2BVQ - chains A and B of the 3 polymer chains in the assembly; structure by X-ray diffraction, 2.00 A resolution.

[Chain A]
Molecule: HLA class I histocompatibility antigen, B-57 alpha chain
Organism: Homo sapiens
Reference sequence: P18465 (1B57_HUMAN); residues 1-276 here correspond to UniProt positions 25-300 (UniProt number = residue number + 24)
Chain sequence (276 residues; each row starts with the number of its first residue):
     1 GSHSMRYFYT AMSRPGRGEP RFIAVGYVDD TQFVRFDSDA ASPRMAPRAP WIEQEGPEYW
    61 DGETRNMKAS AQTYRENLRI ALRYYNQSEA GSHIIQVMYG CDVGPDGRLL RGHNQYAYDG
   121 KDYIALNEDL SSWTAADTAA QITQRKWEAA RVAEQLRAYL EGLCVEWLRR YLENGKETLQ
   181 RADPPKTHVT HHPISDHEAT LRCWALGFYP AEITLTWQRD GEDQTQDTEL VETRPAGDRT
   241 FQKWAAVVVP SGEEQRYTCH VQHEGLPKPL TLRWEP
Not modelled in the structure: 276
Differences from the reference sequence: conflict N114 (Asp138 in P18465), Y116 (Ser140 in P18465)
Disulfide bonds: C101-C164, C203-C259

[Chain B]
Molecule: Beta-2-microglobulin
Organism: Homo sapiens
Reference sequence: P61769 (B2MG_HUMAN); residues 1-99 here correspond to UniProt positions 21-119 (UniProt number = residue number + 20)
Chain sequence (100 residues; numbered 0 to 99; the number before each row is that of its first residue; numbering starts at 0):
     0 MIQRTPKIQV YSRHPAENGK SNFLNCYVSG FHPSDIEVDL LKNGERIEKV EHSDLSFSKD
    60 WSFYLLYYTE FTPTEKDEYA CRVNHVTLSQ PKIVKWDRDM
Not modelled in the structure: 0
Disulfide bonds: C25-C80
Swiss-Prot annotation at these positions:
  - modified residue: Q2 (Pyrrolidone carboxylic acid)
  - glycosylation: I1 (N-linked (Glc) (glycation) isoleucine), K19 (N-linked (Glc) (glycation) lysine), K41 (N-linked (Glc) (glycation) lysine), K48 (N-linked (Glc) (glycation) lysine), K58 (N-linked (Glc) (glycation) lysine), K91 (N-linked (Glc) (glycation) lysine), K94 (N-linked (Glc) (glycation) lysine)

[Interface between chain A and chain B]
Contacting residue pairs (51; chain A residue first):
  F8(A) - F56(B)  hydrophobic
  Y9(A) - F56(B)
  T10(A) - F56(B)
  T10(A) - F62(B)
  M12(A) - S33(B)  hydrogen bond
  R17(A) - D34(B)  salt bridge
  I23(A) - L54(B)
  Y27(A) - S55(B)  hydrogen bond
  Y27(A) - Y63(B)
  Q32(A) - D53(B)
  R35(A) - D53(B)  salt bridge
  R48(A) - D53(B)  salt bridge
  I94(A) - H31(B)
  I94(A) - P32(B)  hydrophobic
  I94(A) - S33(B)
  Q96(A) - H31(B)  hydrogen bond
  Q96(A) - F56(B)
  Q96(A) - W60(B)
  Q96(A) - F62(B)
  V97(A) - F56(B)
  Q115(A) - W60(B)
  Y116(A) - W60(B)
  A117(A) - W60(B)  hydrophobic
  D119(A) - H31(B)
  G120(A) - R3(B)  hydrogen bond (backbone-side chain)
  G120(A) - H31(B)
  G120(A) - W60(B)
  D122(A) - W60(B)  hydrogen bond
  R202(A) - D98(B)
  R202(A) - M99(B)
  W204(A) - D98(B)
  W204(A) - M99(B)
  V231(A) - Q8(B)
  E232(A) - K6(B)
  E232(A) - Q8(B)  hydrogen bond (backbone-side chain)
  E232(A) - Y26(B)  hydrogen bond
  E232(A) - S28(B)  hydrogen bond
  R234(A) - Q8(B)  hydrogen bond
  R234(A) - Y10(B)
  R234(A) - M99(B)  hydrogen bond (side chain-backbone)
  P235(A) - Y10(B)  hydrogen bond (backbone-side chain)
  P235(A) - N24(B)
  P235(A) - Y26(B)
  P235(A) - L65(B)  hydrophobic
  A236(A) - R12(B)  hydrogen bond (backbone-side chain)
  A236(A) - N24(B)  hydrogen bond (backbone-side chain)
  G237(A) - R12(B)
  Q242(A) - Y10(B)
  Q242(A) - S11(B)  hydrogen bond (side chain-backbone)
  Q242(A) - R12(B)  hydrogen bond (side chain-backbone)
  W244(A) - M99(B)  hydrogen bond (side chain-backbone)
Also at the interface, not in a pair above, chain A (35 interface residues in all): V25, M98, K121, H192, T233, D238
Also at the interface, not in a pair above, chain B (25 interface residues in all): H13, D59

[In short]
Chain A and chain B form an interface of 35 and 25 residues respectively; the contacts include 16 hydrogen
bonds and 3 salt bridges. Polar pairs include R17(A)-D34(B), R35(A)-D53(B) and R48(A)-D53(B).
Here chain A is HLA class I histocompatibility antigen, B-57 alpha chain and chain B is Beta-2-microglobulin,
both from Homo sapiens. Entry 2BVQ (Structures of Three HIV-1 HLA-B5703-Peptide Complexes and Identification
of Related HLAs Potentially Associated with Long-Term Non-Progression) was determined by X-ray diffraction,
deposited together with 2BVO and 2BVP.
